Entry 5NG5 (electron microscopy, 6.50 A resolution (low resolution: residue-level contacts below are approximate; hydrogen-bond / salt-bridge calls are withheld)); this record covers chains D and L of the 15 polymer chains in the assembly.

# Chain D
Protein: Multidrug efflux pump subunit AcrA
From: Escherichia coli
UniProtKB: P0AE06 (ACRA_ECOLI); residues 25-397 here = UniProt positions 25-397
Amino-acid sequence (373 residues; row label = number of the first residue in the row):
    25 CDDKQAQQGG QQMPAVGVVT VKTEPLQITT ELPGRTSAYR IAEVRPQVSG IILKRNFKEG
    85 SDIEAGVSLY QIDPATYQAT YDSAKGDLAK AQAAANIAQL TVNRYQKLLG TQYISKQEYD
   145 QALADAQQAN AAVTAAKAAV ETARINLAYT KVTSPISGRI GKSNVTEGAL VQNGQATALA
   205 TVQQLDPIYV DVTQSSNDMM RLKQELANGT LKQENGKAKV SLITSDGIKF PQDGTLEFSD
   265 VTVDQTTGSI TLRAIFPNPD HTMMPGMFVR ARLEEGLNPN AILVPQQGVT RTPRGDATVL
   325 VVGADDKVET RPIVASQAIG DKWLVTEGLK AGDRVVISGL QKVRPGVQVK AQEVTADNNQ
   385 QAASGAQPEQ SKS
Disordered / not traced: 25-37, 378-397
Sequence notes: conflict Met-223 (Phe in P0AE06), Met-224 (Leu in P0AE06), Met-287 (Leu in P0AE06), Met-288 (Leu in P0AE06)
Curated features (UniProtKB/Swiss-Prot):
  - lipidation: Cys-25 (N-palmitoyl cysteine)

# Chain L
Protein: Multidrug efflux pump subunit AcrB
From: Escherichia coli
UniProtKB: P31224 (ACRB_ECOLI); numbering as in UniProt (aligned over 1-1049)
Amino-acid sequence (1049 residues; each row starts with the number of its first residue):
     1 MPNFFIDRPI FAWVIAIIIM LAGGLAILKL PVAQYPTIAP PAVTISASYP GADAKTVQDT
    61 VTQVIEQNMN GIDNLMYMSS NSDSTGTVQI TLTFESGTDA DIAQVQVQNK LQLAMPLLPQ
   121 EVQQQGVSVE KSSSSFLMVV GVINTDGTMT QEDISDYVAA NMKDAISRTS GVGDVQLFGS
   181 QYAMRIWMNP NELNKFQLTP VDVITAIKAQ NAQVAAGQLG GTPPVKGQQL NASIIAQTRL
   241 TSTEEFGKIL LKVNQDGSRV LLRDVAKIEL GGENYDIIAE FNGQPASGLG IKLATGANAL
   301 DTAAAIRAEL AKMEPFFPSG LKIVYPYDTT PFVKISIHEV VKTLVEAIIL VFLVMYLFLQ
   361 NFRATLIPTI AVPVVLLGTF AVLAAFGFSI NTLTMFGMVL AIGLLVDDAI VVVENVERVM
   421 AEEGLPPKEA TRKSMGQIQG ALVGIAMVLS AVFVPMAFFG GSTGAIYRQF SITIVSAMAL
   481 SVLVALILTP ALCATMLKPI AKGDHGEGKK GFFGWFNRMF EKSTHHYTDS VGGILRSTGR
   541 YLVLYLIIVV GMAYLFVRLP SSFLPDEDQG VFMTMVQLPA GATQERTQKV LNEVTHYYLT
   601 KEKNNVESVF AVNGFGFAGR GQNTGIAFVS LKDWADRPGE ENKVEAITMR ATRAFSQIKD
   661 AMVFAFNLPA IVELGTATGF DFELIDQAGL GHEKLTQARN QLLAEAAKHP DMLTSVRPNG
   721 LEDTPQFKID IDQEKAQALG VSINDINTTL GAAWGGSYVN DFIDRGRVKK VYVMSEAKYR
   781 MLPDDIGDWY VRAADGQMVP FSAFSSSRWE YGSPRLERYN GLPSMEILGQ AAPGKSTGEA
   841 MELMEQLASK LPTGVGYDWT GMSYQERLSG NQAPSLYAIS LIVVFLCLAA LYESWSIPFS
   901 VMLVVPLGVI GALLAATFRG LTNDVYFQVG LLTTIGLSAK NAILIVEFAK DLMDKEGKGL
   961 IEATLDAVRM RLRPILMTSL AFILGVMPLV ISTGAGSGAQ NAVGTGVMGG MVTATVLAIF
  1021 FVPVFFVVVR RRFSRKNEDI EHSHTVDHH
Disordered / not traced: 1038-1049
Ligand contacts: 5QF (6-[2-(3,4-dimethoxyphenyl)ethylsulfanyl]-8-[4-(2-methoxyethyl)piperazin-1-yl]-3,3-dimethyl-1,4-dihydropyrano[3,4-c]pyridine-5-carbonitrile): Phe-136, Val-139, Gln-151, Phe-178, Gly-179, Ile-277, Ala-279, Ser-287, Gly-288, Leu-289, Pro-326, Tyr-327, Met-573, Phe-610, Val-612, Phe-615, Arg-620, Phe-628, Leu-668
Curated features (UniProtKB/Swiss-Prot):
  - mutagenesis: His-526 (H526Y: Partially restores chloramphenicol resistance to an AcrZ G30R mutant)

# Interface between chain D and chain L
Contacting residue pairs (8; chain D residue first):
  Pro-57(D) / Glu-734(L)
  Arg-59(D) / Ala-738(L)
  Phe-292(D) / Glu-734(L)
  Phe-292(D) / Lys-735(L)
  Phe-292(D) / Ala-738(L)
  Arg-294(D) / Asp-732(L)
  Arg-294(D) / Glu-734(L)
  Arg-294(D) / Lys-735(L)
Interface residues without a listed pair, chain D (5 interface residues in all): Ser-249
Interface residues without a listed pair, chain L (5 interface residues in all): Leu-739

# In short
Chain D and chain L each contribute 5 residues to their interface. Ligands of chain L: compound 5QF. From
UniProt: one mutagenesis site on chain L.
Chain D is Multidrug efflux pump subunit AcrA and chain L is Multidrug efflux pump subunit AcrB, both from
Escherichia coli; the structure, multi-drug efflux; membrane transport; RND superfamily; Drug resistance, was
determined by electron microscopy (same publication as 5O66, 5V5S and 5NC5).
